6PCD - chains A and D of the 4 polymer chains in the assembly; structure by X-ray diffraction, 1.37 A resolution.

== Chain A (and D) ==
Name: Beta-ketoadipyl-CoA thiolase
Source organism: Pseudomonas putida (strain ATCC 47054 / DSM 6125 / NCIMB 11950 / KT2440)
Notes: EC 2.3.1.16, 2.3.1.174; chain D of this document is another copy of the same molecule, construct and numbering; everything in this record applies to it too
UniProt: Q88N39 (Q88N39_PSEPK); numbering as in UniProt (aligned over 1-400)
Sequence (423 residues; numbered -22 to 400; the number before each row is that of its first residue; numbers below 1 keep their minus sign (Met-22 is residue -22)):
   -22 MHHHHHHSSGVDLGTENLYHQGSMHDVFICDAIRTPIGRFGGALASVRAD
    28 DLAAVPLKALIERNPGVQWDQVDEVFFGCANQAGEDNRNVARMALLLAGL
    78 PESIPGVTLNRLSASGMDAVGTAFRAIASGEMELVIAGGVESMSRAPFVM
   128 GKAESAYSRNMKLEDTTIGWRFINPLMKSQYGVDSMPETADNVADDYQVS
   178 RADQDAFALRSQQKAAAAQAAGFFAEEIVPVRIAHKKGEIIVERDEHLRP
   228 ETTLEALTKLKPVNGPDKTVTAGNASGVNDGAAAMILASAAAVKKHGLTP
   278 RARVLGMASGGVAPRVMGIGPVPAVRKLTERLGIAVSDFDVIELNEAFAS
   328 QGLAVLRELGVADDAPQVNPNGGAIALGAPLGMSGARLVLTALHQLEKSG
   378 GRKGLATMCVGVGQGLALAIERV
Disordered / not traced: -22 to -4, 213-215 (chain D: -22 to -2)
Differences from the reference sequence: initiating methionine (-22); expression tag (-21 to 0); engineered mutation Ser90 (Cys in Q88N39), Ala356 (His in Q88N39)
Small-molecule neighbours:
  - coenzyme A (COA): Ser90, Ile145, Met163, Pro164, Gln189, Arg226, Thr229, Ala233, Leu234, Leu237, Val240, Ala249, Gly250, Ala252, Ser253, Gly254, Val255, Asn322, Ala324, Phe325, Ala356, Leu358
  - octanal (OYA): Ala57, Asn58, Leu89, Glu118, Met120, Ala123, Thr143, Thr144, Ile145, Gly146, Arg148, Met163, Leu358, Gly388
What the authors report for this chain:
  - binding site for octanal: Thr143 to Gly146, Arg148
  - catalytic residues: Cys386 (proposed by the authors, not directly observed)
  - mutagenesis - H356A: decreased catalytic activity

== How chain A and chain D interact ==
Pairs across the interface (157):
  Gln-2(A) - Met1(D)
  Gln-2(A) - His2(D)
  Gln-2(A) - Asp3(D)  hydrogen bond
  Gln-2(A) - Arg280(D)
  Gly-1(A) - Ser0(D)
  Gly-1(A) - Met1(D)  hydrogen bond (backbone-backbone)
  Ser0(A) - Gly-1(D)
  Ser0(A) - Met1(D)
  Met1(A) - Gly-1(D)  hydrogen bond (backbone-backbone)
  Met1(A) - Ser0(D)
  Met1(A) - Met1(D)  hydrophobic
  Met1(A) - Ser106(D)
  Arg25(A) - Phe149(D)  hydrogen bond (side chain-backbone)
  Arg25(A) - Ile150(D)  hydrogen bond (side chain-backbone)
  Arg25(A) - Asn151(D)
  Asp27(A) - Asn151(D)  hydrogen bond
  Asp28(A) - Asn151(D)  hydrogen bond
  Asp50(A) - Ser286(D)
  Asp50(A) - Lys304(D)  salt bridge
  Glu51(A) - Arg88(D)  salt bridge
  Glu51(A) - Ser286(D)  hydrogen bond
  Asn58(A) - Gln59(D)
  Gln59(A) - Asn58(D)
  Gln59(A) - Gln59(D)
  Gln59(A) - Asn87(D)  hydrogen bond
  Ala60(A) - Ala60(D)  hydrophobic
  Ala60(A) - Val126(D)
  Ala60(A) - Phe149(D)
  Gly61(A) - Phe149(D)
  Glu62(A) - Phe149(D)
  Asn64(A) - Arg148(D)  hydrogen bond (side chain-backbone)
  Asn64(A) - Phe149(D)
  Arg65(A) - Leu89(D)
  Arg65(A) - Gly146(D)
  Arg65(A) - Trp147(D)
  Arg65(A) - Arg148(D)
  Arg65(A) - Met163(D)
  Arg65(A) - Val389(D)
  Asn66(A) - Asn87(D)
  Asn66(A) - Arg88(D)
  Asn66(A) - Gln391(D)
  Arg69(A) - Val289(D)  hydrogen bond (side chain-backbone)
  Arg69(A) - Val389(D)  hydrogen bond (side chain-backbone)
  Arg69(A) - Gly390(D)  hydrogen bond (side chain-backbone)
  Arg69(A) - Gln391(D)
  Met70(A) - Trp147(D)  hydrophobic
  Met70(A) - Met154(D)  hydrophobic
  Leu73(A) - Tyr158(D)
  Leu73(A) - Val389(D)  hydrophobic
  Leu74(A) - Asn151(D)
  Leu74(A) - Leu153(D)  hydrophobic
  Glu79(A) - Tyr158(D)
  Glu79(A) - Gly288(D)
  Glu79(A) - Val289(D)  hydrogen bond (backbone-backbone)
  Glu79(A) - Ala290(D)
  Ser80(A) - Gly288(D)  hydrogen bond (backbone-backbone)
  Pro82(A) - Arg88(D)
  Pro82(A) - Ser286(D)
  Pro82(A) - Gly287(D)
  Pro82(A) - Gln391(D)
  Gly83(A) - Arg88(D)  hydrogen bond (backbone-side chain)
  Gly83(A) - Gln391(D)  hydrogen bond (backbone-side chain)
  Val84(A) - Asn87(D)
  Val84(A) - Arg88(D)
  Val84(A) - Asp95(D)
  Thr85(A) - Leu86(D)
  Thr85(A) - Asn87(D)  hydrogen bond (backbone-backbone)
  Leu86(A) - Thr85(D)
  Asn87(A) - Gln59(D)  hydrogen bond
  Asn87(A) - Asn66(D)
  Asn87(A) - Val84(D)
  Asn87(A) - Thr85(D)  hydrogen bond (backbone-backbone)
  Arg88(A) - Glu51(D)  salt bridge
  Arg88(A) - Asn66(D)
  Arg88(A) - Pro82(D)
  Arg88(A) - Gly83(D)  hydrogen bond (side chain-backbone)
  Arg88(A) - Val84(D)
  Leu89(A) - Arg65(D)
  Asp95(A) - Val84(D)
  Phe101(A) - Glu108(D)
  Arg102(A) - Ser106(D)
  Arg102(A) - Glu108(D)  salt bridge
  Arg102(A) - Met109(D)
  Ala103(A) - Arg102(D)
  Ser106(A) - Met1(D)
  Ser106(A) - Arg102(D)
  Gly107(A) - Arg308(D)
  Glu108(A) - Phe101(D)
  Glu108(A) - Arg102(D)  salt bridge
  Glu108(A) - Gly283(D)
  Glu108(A) - Met284(D)  hydrogen bond (side chain-backbone)
  Glu108(A) - Arg308(D)  salt bridge
  Met109(A) - Arg102(D)
  Met120(A) - Lys129(D)  hydrogen bond (backbone-side chain)
  Ser121(A) - Lys129(D)  hydrogen bond (backbone-side chain)
  Arg122(A) - Glu131(D)  salt bridge
  Ala123(A) - Lys129(D)  hydrogen bond (backbone-side chain)
  Pro124(A) - Met127(D)
  Phe125(A) - Val126(D)
  Phe125(A) - Met127(D)  hydrogen bond (backbone-backbone)
  Phe125(A) - Lys129(D)
  Val126(A) - Ala60(D)
  Val126(A) - Phe125(D)
  Val126(A) - Val126(D)  hydrophobic
  Met127(A) - Pro124(D)
  Met127(A) - Phe125(D)  hydrogen bond (backbone-backbone)
  Lys129(A) - Phe17(D)
  Lys129(A) - Met120(D)  hydrogen bond (side chain-backbone)
  Lys129(A) - Ser121(D)  hydrogen bond (side chain-backbone)
  Lys129(A) - Ala123(D)  hydrogen bond (side chain-backbone)
  Lys129(A) - Phe125(D)
  Lys129(A) - Thr144(D)  hydrogen bond
  Glu131(A) - Arg122(D)  salt bridge
  Leu140(A) - Met127(D)  hydrophobic
  Thr144(A) - Lys129(D)  hydrogen bond
  Gly146(A) - Arg65(D)
  Trp147(A) - Arg65(D)
  Trp147(A) - Met70(D)  hydrophobic
  Arg148(A) - Asn64(D)  hydrogen bond (backbone-side chain)
  Arg148(A) - Arg65(D)
  Phe149(A) - Arg25(D)  hydrogen bond (backbone-side chain)
  Phe149(A) - Ala60(D)
  Phe149(A) - Gly61(D)
  Phe149(A) - Glu62(D)
  Phe149(A) - Asn64(D)
  Ile150(A) - Arg25(D)  hydrogen bond (backbone-side chain)
  Asn151(A) - Arg25(D)
  Asn151(A) - Asp27(D)  hydrogen bond
  Asn151(A) - Asp28(D)  hydrogen bond
  Asn151(A) - Leu74(D)
  Leu153(A) - Leu74(D)  hydrophobic
  Met154(A) - Met70(D)
  Tyr158(A) - Leu73(D)
  Tyr158(A) - Glu79(D)
  Met163(A) - Arg65(D)
  Gly283(A) - Glu108(D)
  Met284(A) - Glu108(D)  hydrogen bond (backbone-side chain)
  Ser286(A) - Asp50(D)
  Ser286(A) - Glu51(D)  hydrogen bond
  Ser286(A) - Pro82(D)
  Gly287(A) - Pro82(D)
  Gly288(A) - Glu79(D)
  Gly288(A) - Ser80(D)  hydrogen bond (backbone-backbone)
  Val289(A) - Arg69(D)  hydrogen bond (backbone-side chain)
  Val289(A) - Glu79(D)  hydrogen bond (backbone-backbone)
  Ala290(A) - Glu79(D)
  Pro291(A) - Arg69(D)
  Arg308(A) - Gly107(D)
  Arg308(A) - Glu108(D)  salt bridge
  Val389(A) - Arg65(D)
  Val389(A) - Arg69(D)  hydrogen bond (backbone-side chain)
  Val389(A) - Leu73(D)  hydrophobic
  Gly390(A) - Arg69(D)  hydrogen bond (backbone-side chain)
  Gln391(A) - Asn66(D)
  Gln391(A) - Arg69(D)
  Gln391(A) - Pro82(D)
  Gln391(A) - Gly83(D)  hydrogen bond (side chain-backbone)
Other interface residues (no listed pair), chain A (81 interface residues in all): Phe17, Leu77, Thr99, Ala105, Gly128, Asp142, Gln157, Leu282
Other interface residues (no listed pair), chain D (84 interface residues in all): Leu77, Thr99, Ala103, Ala105, Gly128, Leu140, Asp142, Gln157, Leu282, Pro291

== Summary ==
Chain A and chain D form an interface of 81 and 84 residues respectively; the contacts include 45 hydrogen
bonds and 9 salt bridges. Polar contacts include Asp50(A)-Lys304(D), Glu51(A)-Arg88(D) and
Arg102(A)-Glu108(D). Ligands of chain A: coenzyme A and octanal. From the paper: the catalytic residue
Cys386(A); H356A of chain A reduces catalytic activity.
Chain A and chain D are both Beta-ketoadipyl-CoA thiolase (Pseudomonas putida (strain ATCC 47054 / DSM 6125 /
NCIMB 11950 / KT2440)); the structure, Crystal structure of beta-ketoadipyl-CoA thiolase mutant (C90S-H356A)
in complex Octanoyl coenzyme A, was determined by X-ray diffraction, deposited together with 6PCA, 6PCB and
6PCC.
